PDB entry 4QWL | X-ray diffraction, 2.60 A resolution | chains A and G of the 28 polymer chains in the assembly

Chain A:
Protein: Proteasome subunit alpha type-2
Source organism: Saccharomyces cerevisiae
Notes: engineered mutation(s): A50V
UniProt: P23639 (PSA2_YEAST); numbering as in UniProt (aligned over 1-250)
Sequence (250 residues; numbered 1 to 250; the number before each row is that of its first residue):
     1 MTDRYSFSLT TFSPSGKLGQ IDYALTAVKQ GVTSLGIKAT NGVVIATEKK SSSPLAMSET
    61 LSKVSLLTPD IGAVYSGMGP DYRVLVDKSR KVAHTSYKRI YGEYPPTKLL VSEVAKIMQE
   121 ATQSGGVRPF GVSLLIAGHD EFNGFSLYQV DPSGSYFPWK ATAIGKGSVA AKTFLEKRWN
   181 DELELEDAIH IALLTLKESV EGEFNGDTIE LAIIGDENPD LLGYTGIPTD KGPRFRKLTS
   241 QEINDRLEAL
Curated features (UniProtKB/Swiss-Prot):
  - cross-link: Lys108 (Glycyl lysine isopeptide (Lys-Gly) (interchain with G-Cter in ubiquitin))

Chain G:
Protein: Proteasome subunit alpha type-1
Source organism: Saccharomyces cerevisiae
UniProt: P21243 (PSA1_YEAST); residues -8 to 243 here correspond to UniProt positions 1-252 (UniProt number = residue number + 9)
Sequence (252 residues; row label = number of the first residue in the row; numbers below 1 keep their minus sign (Met-8 is residue -8)):
    -8 MSGAAAASAA GYDRHITIFS PEGRLYQVEY AFKATNQTNI NSLAVRGKDC TVVISQKKVP
    52 DKLLDPTTVS YIFCISRTIG MVVNGPIPDA RNAALRAKAE AAEFRYKYGY DMPCDVLAKR
   112 MANLSQIYTQ RAYMRPLGVI LTFVSVDEEL GPSIYKTDPA GYYVGYKATA TGPKQQEITT
   172 NLENHFKKSK IDHINEESWE KVVEFAITHM IDALGTEFSK NDLEVGVATK DKFFTLSAEN
   232 IEERLVAIAE QD
Disordered / not traced: -8 to 1, 243
Bound ions: Mg2+: Thr8, Tyr119, Arg122, Met125

Chain A / chain G interface:
Contacting residue pairs - 62 pairs, chain A then chain G:
  Asp3(A) - Tyr124(G)
  Tyr5(A) - Ile7(G)
  Tyr5(A) - Ala123(G)  hydrophobic
  Tyr5(A) - Tyr124(G)  hydrophobic
  Leu9(A) - Ile9(G)  hydrophobic
  Leu9(A) - Ala123(G)  hydrophobic
  Gln20(A) - Ile9(G)
  Gln20(A) - Phe10(G)  hydrogen bond (side chain-backbone)
  Tyr23(A) - Phe10(G)  hydrophobic
  Tyr23(A) - Ser11(G)
  Tyr23(A) - Pro12(G)  hydrophobic
  Tyr23(A) - Gly14(G)
  Ala24(A) - Phe10(G)  hydrophobic
  Thr26(A) - Pro12(G)
  Thr26(A) - Glu13(G)
  Ala27(A) - Gly14(G)
  Ser52(A) - Tyr153(G)  hydrogen bond
  Pro54(A) - Lys158(G)
  Pro54(A) - Glu174(G)
  Leu55(A) - Tyr157(G)
  Leu55(A) - Lys158(G)  hydrogen bond (backbone-backbone)
  Leu55(A) - Ala159(G)
  Leu55(A) - Thr170(G)
  Leu55(A) - Glu174(G)
  Leu55(A) - Phe177(G)  hydrophobic
  Ala56(A) - Gly156(G)
  Ala56(A) - Tyr157(G)  hydrophobic
  Met57(A) - Val155(G)
  Met57(A) - Gly156(G)  hydrogen bond (backbone-backbone)
  Met57(A) - Tyr157(G)
  Met57(A) - Lys158(G)
  Thr60(A) - Tyr146(G)
  Thr60(A) - Val155(G)
  Thr60(A) - Gly156(G)  hydrogen bond (side chain-backbone)
  Leu61(A) - Tyr153(G)  hydrophobic
  Met78(A) - Phe10(G)  hydrophobic
  Met78(A) - Leu16(G)  hydrophobic
  Pro80(A) - Gln117(G)
  Pro80(A) - Ala151(G)
  Pro80(A) - Gly152(G)
  Pro80(A) - Tyr153(G)
  Asp81(A) - Gln117(G)
  Arg83(A) - Ala113(G)  hydrogen bond (side chain-backbone)
  Arg83(A) - Asn114(G)  hydrogen bond
  Arg83(A) - Gly152(G)  hydrogen bond (side chain-backbone)
  Arg83(A) - Tyr154(G)
  Val84(A) - Asn114(G)
  Val84(A) - Gln117(G)
  Asp87(A) - Lys110(G)  salt bridge
  Asp87(A) - Asn114(G)  hydrogen bond
  Gly126(A) - Arg122(G)
  Gly126(A) - Ala123(G)  hydrogen bond (backbone-backbone)
  Val127(A) - Gln121(G)
  Val127(A) - Arg122(G)
  Arg128(A) - Thr8(G)
  Arg128(A) - Phe10(G)
  Arg128(A) - Leu16(G)
  Arg128(A) - Thr120(G)  hydrogen bond (side chain-backbone)
  Arg128(A) - Gln121(G)  hydrogen bond (backbone-backbone)
  Pro129(A) - Phe10(G)
  Phe130(A) - Gln121(G)
  Gly131(A) - Phe10(G)
Interface residues without a listed pair, chain A (30 interface residues in all): Thr2, Ser53, Ala121
Interface residues without a listed pair, chain G (33 interface residues in all): Arg37, Leu173

Summary:
30 residues of chain A face 33 of chain G across their interface; the contacts include 12 hydrogen bonds and 1
salt bridge. Polar contacts include Asp87(A)-Lys110(G), Gln20(A)-Phe10(G) and Ser52(A)-Tyr153(G). Thr8(G),
Tyr119(G), Arg122(G) and Met125(G) form the Mg2+ site.
Here chain A is Proteasome subunit alpha type-2 and chain G is Proteasome subunit alpha type-1, both from
Saccharomyces cerevisiae. Entry 4QWL (yCP beta5-A50V mutant in complex with carfilzomib) was determined by
X-ray diffraction together with 4QUX, 4QUY, 4QV0, 4QV1, 4QV3, 4QV4 and 42 further entries from the same study.
